Entry 6I1P (X-ray diffraction, 3.21 A resolution); this record covers chains 4 and 5 of the 16 polymer chains in the assembly.

# Chain 4
Protein: NADH-quinone oxidoreductase subunit 4
From: Thermus thermophilus HB8
Notes: EC 1.6.5.11
UniProtKB: Q56220 (NQO4_THET8); numbering as in UniProt (aligned over 1-409)
Chain sequence (409 residues; numbered 1 to 409; the number before each row is that of its first residue):
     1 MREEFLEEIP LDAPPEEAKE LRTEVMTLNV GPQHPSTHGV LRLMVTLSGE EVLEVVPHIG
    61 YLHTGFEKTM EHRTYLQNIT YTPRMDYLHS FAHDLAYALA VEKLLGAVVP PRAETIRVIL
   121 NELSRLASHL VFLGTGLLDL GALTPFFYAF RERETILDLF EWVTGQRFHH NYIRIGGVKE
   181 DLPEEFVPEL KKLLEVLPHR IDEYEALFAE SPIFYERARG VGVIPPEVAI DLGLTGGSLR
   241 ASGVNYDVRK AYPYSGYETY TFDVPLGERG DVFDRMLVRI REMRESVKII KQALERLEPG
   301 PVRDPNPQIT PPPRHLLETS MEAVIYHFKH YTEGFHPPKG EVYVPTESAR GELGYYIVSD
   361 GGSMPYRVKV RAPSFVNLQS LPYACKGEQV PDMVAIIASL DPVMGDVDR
Not modelled in the structure: 1-25
From the paper describing this entry:
  - catalytic residues: H38, Y87 (proposed by the authors, not directly observed)

# Chain 5
Protein: NADH-quinone oxidoreductase subunit 5
From: Thermus thermophilus HB8
Notes: EC 1.6.5.11
UniProtKB: Q56219 (NQO5_THET8); residues 1-207 here = UniProt positions 1-207
Chain sequence (207 residues; numbered 1 to 207; the number before each row is that of its first residue):
     1 MRLERVLEEA RAKGYPIEDN GLGNLWVVLP RERFKEEMAH YKAMGFNFLA DIVGLDYLTY
    61 PDPRPERFAV VYELVSLPGW KDGDGSRFFV RVYVPEEDPR LPTVTDLWGS ANFLEREVYD
   121 LFGIVFEGHP DLRKILTPED LEGHPLRKDY PLGETPTLFR EGRYIIPAEF RAALTGKDPG
   181 LTFYKGGSRK GYRSLWADLK KAREVKG
Not modelled in the structure: 197-207

# How chain 4 and chain 5 interact
Contacting residue pairs (126):
  P57(4) with F113(5), hydrophobic
  H58(4) with R133(5)
  I59(4) with I135(5)
  G60(4) with L136(5)
  H63(4) with L136(5)
  E67(4) with L146(5)
  K68(4) with P145(5), hydrogen bond (side chain-backbone); L146(5); R147(5); Y150(5), hydrogen bond (side chain-backbone); P151(5); L152(5)
  E71(4) with L146(5); K148(5), salt bridge
  H72(4) with L152(5); R171(5), hydrogen bond (backbone-side chain)
  R73(4) with E154(5), salt bridge; R171(5)
  T74(4) with A173(5)
  K103(4) with L22(5), hydrogen bond (side chain-backbone)
  L104(4) with R193(5)
  L105(4) with Y192(5); R193(5); S194(5), hydrogen bond (backbone-backbone)
  G106(4) with S194(5)
  P226(4) with W80(5), hydrophobic
  E227(4) with K81(5)
  I230(4) with N47(5); F48(5); L77(5), hydrophobic; S110(5)
  D231(4) with L107(5); W108(5); G109(5), hydrogen bond (backbone-backbone); S110(5), hydrogen bond (backbone-side chain)
  L232(4) with G109(5); S110(5), hydrogen bond (backbone-side chain)
  G233(4) with F48(5); S110(5), hydrogen bond (backbone-side chain)
  T235(4) with F48(5)
  L239(4) with L77(5), hydrophobic
  G243(4) with W80(5)
  V244(4) with W80(5), hydrophobic
  N245(4) with G79(5), hydrogen bond (backbone-backbone)
  Y246(4) with L77(5), hydrophobic; P78(5); R87(5), hydrogen bond
  Y252(4) with V75(5); G85(5), hydrogen bond (side chain-backbone); R87(5)
  N306(4) with Y192(5), hydrogen bond; S194(5)
  Q308(4) with S188(5), hydrogen bond; Y192(5)
  T332(4) with A172(5)
  E333(4) with A172(5); R189(5), salt bridge
  H336(4) with L174(5); S188(5); R189(5); G191(5); Y192(5), hydrogen bond (backbone-backbone)
  P337(4) with Y192(5)
  P338(4) with Y192(5); R193(5)
  K339(4) with Y60(5); D62(5), salt bridge
  E341(4) with N20(5); W26(5); L55(5); Y57(5), hydrogen bond; R91(5), salt bridge
  V342(4) with L22(5), hydrophobic; N24(5)
  Y343(4) with N24(5); E73(5)
  P345(4) with R87(5)
  E352(4) with F48(5); E73(5); R87(5), salt bridge
  Y356(4) with W26(5), hydrophobic; V53(5), hydrophobic; L55(5), hydrophobic; F89(5), hydrophobic; R91(5), hydrogen bond
  V358(4) with L55(5), hydrophobic
  S359(4) with Y60(5)
  D360(4) with Y60(5); P61(5); T175(5), hydrogen bond; G176(5), hydrogen bond (side chain-backbone)
  G362(4) with L174(5); T175(5)
  S363(4) with A173(5); L174(5), hydrogen bond (backbone-backbone)
  M364(4) with A173(5), hydrophobic; L174(5), hydrogen bond (backbone-backbone)
  Y366(4) with D56(5), hydrogen bond (side chain-backbone); Y57(5); L58(5), hydrogen bond (side chain-backbone); T59(5), hydrogen bond (side chain-backbone); Y60(5), hydrogen bond (side chain-backbone); K148(5), hydrogen bond (backbone-side chain)
  R367(4) with V53(5); G54(5), hydrogen bond (side chain-backbone); L55(5); F122(5); L146(5)
  K369(4) with D51(5); I52(5); V53(5); E117(5), salt bridge
  R371(4) with F48(5); A50(5), hydrogen bond (side chain-backbone); D51(5)
  F375(4) with F113(5), hydrophobic; L114(5), hydrophobic; E117(5)
  V376(4) with A50(5); L114(5), hydrophobic
  Q379(4) with G109(5); S110(5), hydrogen bond (side chain-backbone); N112(5), hydrogen bond (side chain-backbone); F113(5), hydrogen bond (side chain-backbone)
  D408(4) with L136(5)
  R409(4) with E117(5), salt bridge
Other interface residues (no listed pair), chain 4 (65 interface residues in all): T69, A251, I309, G340, G361, V370, L378, V407
Other interface residues (no listed pair), chain 5 (69 interface residues in all): G23, V71, S86, A111, L121, T137, K185

# In short
65 residues of chain 4 and 69 residues of chain 5 are in contact, with 31 hydrogen bonds and 8 salt bridges.
Polar pairs include E71(4)-K148(5), R73(4)-E154(5) and E333(4)-R189(5). The paper reports catalytic residues
H38(4) and Y87(4).
Here chain 4 is NADH-quinone oxidoreductase subunit 4 and chain 5 is NADH-quinone oxidoreductase subunit 5,
both from Thermus thermophilus HB8. Entry 6I1P (Respiratory complex I from Thermus thermophilus with bound
NADH) was determined by X-ray diffraction, deposited together with 6I0D, 6Q8O, 6Q8W, 6Q8X, 6Y11, 6ZIY and 3
further entries.
